7BK0 - chains C and E of the 34 polymer chains in the assembly; structure by electron microscopy, 3.80 A resolution.

== Chain C (and E) ==
Name: Flagellar M-ring protein
Source organism: Salmonella enterica subsp. enterica serovar Typhimurium
Notes: chain E of this document is another copy of the same molecule, construct and numbering; everything in this record applies to it too
UniProt: P15928 (FLIF_SALTY); numbering as in UniProt (aligned over 1-560)
Sequence (560 residues; each row starts with the number of its first residue):
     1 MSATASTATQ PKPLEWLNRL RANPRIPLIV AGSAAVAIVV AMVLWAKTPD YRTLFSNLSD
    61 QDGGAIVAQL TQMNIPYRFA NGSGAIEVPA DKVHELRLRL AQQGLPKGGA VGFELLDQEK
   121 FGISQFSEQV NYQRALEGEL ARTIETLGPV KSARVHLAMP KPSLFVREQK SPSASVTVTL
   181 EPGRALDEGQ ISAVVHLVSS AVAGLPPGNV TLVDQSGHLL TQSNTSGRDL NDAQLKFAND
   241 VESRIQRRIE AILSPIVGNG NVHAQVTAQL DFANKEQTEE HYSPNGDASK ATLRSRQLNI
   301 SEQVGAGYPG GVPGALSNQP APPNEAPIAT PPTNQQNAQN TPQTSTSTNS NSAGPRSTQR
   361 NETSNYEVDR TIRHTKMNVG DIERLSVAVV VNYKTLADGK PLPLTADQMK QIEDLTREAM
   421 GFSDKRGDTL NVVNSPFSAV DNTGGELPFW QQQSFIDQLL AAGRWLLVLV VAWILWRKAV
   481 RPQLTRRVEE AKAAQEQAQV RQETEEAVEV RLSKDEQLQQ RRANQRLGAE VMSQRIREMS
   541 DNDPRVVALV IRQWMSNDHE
Disordered / not traced: 1-124, 224-230, 305-354, 395-401, 439-560

== Chain C / chain E interface ==
Residue-residue contacts (45; chain C residue first):
  Glu-128(C) / Phe-126(E)
  Tyr-132(C) / Val-130(E)  hydrophobic
  Glu-139(C) / Glu-137(E)
  Glu-139(C) / Arg-154(E)  hydrogen bond (backbone-side chain)
  Glu-139(C) / His-156(E)  salt bridge
  Leu-140(C) / His-156(E)
  Arg-142(C) / Arg-154(E)  hydrogen bond (backbone-side chain)
  Thr-143(C) / Arg-154(E)
  Thr-143(C) / His-156(E)
  Thr-146(C) / Thr-177(E)
  Leu-147(C) / Val-213(E)  hydrophobic
  Leu-147(C) / Asp-214(E)
  Leu-147(C) / Gln-215(E)
  Leu-147(C) / Ser-216(E)
  Gly-148(C) / Gln-215(E)
  Ser-163(C) / Leu-164(E)
  Leu-164(C) / Leu-164(E)  hydrophobic
  Leu-164(C) / Phe-165(E)  hydrophobic
  Gln-169(C) / Leu-164(E)
  Gly-189(C) / Leu-219(E)
  Gln-190(C) / Ser-216(E)
  Gln-190(C) / Gly-217(E)
  Gln-190(C) / His-218(E)
  Ser-192(C) / Leu-219(E)
  Ala-193(C) / Val-213(E)
  Ala-193(C) / Gly-217(E)
  Ala-193(C) / His-218(E)
  Ala-193(C) / Leu-219(E)
  His-196(C) / Thr-211(E)
  His-196(C) / Leu-219(E)
  Leu-197(C) / Ser-175(E)  hydrogen bond (backbone-side chain)
  Leu-197(C) / Thr-177(E)
  Ser-200(C) / Ala-158(E)
  Ser-200(C) / Ser-173(E)  hydrogen bond
  Ser-200(C) / Ala-174(E)  hydrogen bond (side chain-backbone)
  Ser-200(C) / Ser-175(E)  hydrogen bond (side chain-backbone)
  Ser-200(C) / Asn-209(E)
  Ser-200(C) / Thr-211(E)
  Ala-201(C) / His-156(E)
  Ala-201(C) / Leu-157(E)
  Ala-201(C) / Ala-158(E)
  Ala-201(C) / Ser-175(E)  hydrogen bond (backbone-side chain)
  Val-202(C) / Ala-158(E)
  Ala-203(C) / Ala-158(E)
  Ala-203(C) / Met-159(E)
Also at the interface, not in a pair above, chain C (23 interface residues in all): Gln-129
Also at the interface, not in a pair above, chain E (25 interface residues in all): Ser-127, Thr-179

== In short ==
The interface between chain C and chain E involves 23 residues on one side and 25 on the other, with 7
hydrogen bonds and 1 salt bridge. Among the polar pairs are Glu-139(C)/His-156(E), Glu-139(C)/Arg-154(E) and
Arg-142(C)/Arg-154(E).
Chain C and chain E are both Flagellar M-ring protein (Salmonella enterica subsp. enterica serovar
Typhimurium); the structure, Salmonella FliF ring (34mer) in intact basal body - C1, was determined by
electron microscopy together with 7BGL, 7BHQ, 7BIN, 7BJ2 and 7NVG from the same study.
